8ANW - chains A and B of the 3 polymer chains in the assembly; structure by electron microscopy, 2.70 A resolution.

== Chain A ==
Protein: Capsid protein, VP1
From: Human poliovirus 3
Reference sequence: Q84895 (Q84895_9ENTO); residues 1-300 here correspond to UniProt positions 579-878 (UniProt number = residue number + 578)
Chain sequence (300 residues; numbered 1 to 300; the number before each row is that of its first residue):
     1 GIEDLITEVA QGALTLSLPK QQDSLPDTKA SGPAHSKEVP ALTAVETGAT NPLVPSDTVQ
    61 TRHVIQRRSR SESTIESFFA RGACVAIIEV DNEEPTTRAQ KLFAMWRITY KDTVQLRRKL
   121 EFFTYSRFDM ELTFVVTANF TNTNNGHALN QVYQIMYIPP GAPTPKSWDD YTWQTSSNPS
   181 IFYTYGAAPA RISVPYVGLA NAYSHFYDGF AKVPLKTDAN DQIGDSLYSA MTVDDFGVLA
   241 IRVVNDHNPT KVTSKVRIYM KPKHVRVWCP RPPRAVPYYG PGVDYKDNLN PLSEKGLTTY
Disordered / not traced: 1-65, 96-98
Construct notes: engineered mutation Met105 (Thr683 in Q84895), Leu132 (Phe710 in Q84895)
Residues lining bound ligands: sphingosine (SPH): Ile108, Tyr110, Phe128, Met130, Leu132, Ile155, Tyr157, Pro179, Ser180, Ile181, Ile192, Val194, Val197, Tyr203, Ser204, His205, Asp235, Phe236, Leu239, Met260

== Chain B ==
Protein: Capsid protein, VP0
From: Human poliovirus 3
Reference sequence: Q84895 (Q84895_9ENTO); residue numbers follow UniProt; this construct covers 1-340
Chain sequence (340 residues; each row starts with the number of its first residue):
     1 MGAQVSSQKV GAHENSNRAY GGSTINYTTI NYYKDSASNA ASKQDYSQDP SKFTEPLKDV
    61 LIKTAPALNS PNVEACGYSD RVLQLTIGNS TITTQEAANS VVAYGRWPEF IRDDEANPVD
   121 QPTEPDVATC RFYTLDTVMW GKESKGWWWK LPDALRDMGL FGQNMYYHYL GRSGYTVHVQ
   181 CNASKFHQGA LGVFAIPEYC LAGDSDKQRY TSYANANPGE KGGKFYSQFN RDTAVTSPKR
   241 EFCPVDYLLG CGVLLGNAFV YPHQIINLRT NNSATIVLPY VNAMAIDSMV KHNNWGIAIL
   301 PLSPLDFAQE SSVEIPITVT IAPMCSEFNG LRNVTAPKFQ
Disordered / not traced: 1-81, 94-98, 112-120
Construct notes: engineered mutation Ala67 (Unk in Q84895), Ile87 (Leu in Q84895), Met284 (Leu in Q84895), Glu310 (Asp in Q84895)

== Interface between chain A and chain B ==
Pairs across the interface (96):
  Thr124(A) - Pro197(B)
  Thr124(A) - Glu198(B)
  Tyr125(A) - Glu198(B)  hydrogen bond
  Tyr125(A) - Val281(B)  hydrophobic
  Tyr125(A) - Asn282(B)
  Tyr125(A) - Ala283(B)
  Ala200(A) - Ala283(B)
  Ala200(A) - Met284(B)  hydrophobic
  Asn201(A) - Ala283(B)  hydrogen bond (backbone-backbone)
  Asn201(A) - Met284(B)
  Ala202(A) - Ala283(B)
  Ser204(A) - Ala283(B)
  Phe206(A) - Glu198(B)
  Phe206(A) - Cys200(B)  hydrophobic
  Tyr207(A) - Glu198(B)
  Tyr207(A) - Cys200(B)  hydrogen bond (backbone-side chain)
  Tyr207(A) - Lys291(B)
  Tyr207(A) - His292(B)
  Asp208(A) - Lys150(B)  salt bridge
  Asp208(A) - Glu198(B)  hydrogen bond (backbone-side chain)
  Asp208(A) - Tyr199(B)
  Asp208(A) - Cys200(B)
  Asp208(A) - His292(B)
  Asp208(A) - Asn293(B)  hydrogen bond (backbone-backbone)
  Gly209(A) - Lys291(B)
  Phe210(A) - Thr211(B)
  Phe210(A) - Ser212(B)
  Phe210(A) - Tyr213(B)  hydrophobic
  Phe210(A) - Ala216(B)  hydrophobic
  Phe210(A) - Lys291(B)  hydrogen bond (backbone-backbone)
  Ala211(A) - Lys291(B)  hydrogen bond (backbone-side chain)
  Val213(A) - Tyr213(B)
  Val213(A) - Val290(B)  hydrophobic
  Val213(A) - Lys291(B)
  Pro214(A) - Tyr213(B)
  Pro214(A) - Pro337(B)
  Pro214(A) - Lys338(B)  hydrogen bond (backbone-backbone)
  Leu215(A) - Thr335(B)
  Leu215(A) - Ala336(B)
  Leu215(A) - Lys338(B)
  Lys216(A) - Ala336(B)  hydrogen bond (backbone-backbone)
  Lys216(A) - Pro337(B)
  Lys216(A) - Lys338(B)
  Asp225(A) - Arg240(B)  salt bridge
  Leu227(A) - Arg209(B)
  Tyr228(A) - Lys150(B)
  Tyr228(A) - Tyr199(B)
  Tyr228(A) - Cys200(B)
  Tyr228(A) - Leu201(B)
  Tyr228(A) - Arg209(B)  hydrogen bond (backbone-backbone)
  Tyr228(A) - Thr211(B)
  Tyr228(A) - Phe242(B)
  Ser229(A) - Arg209(B)
  Cys269(A) - Tyr104(B)  hydrophobic
  Cys269(A) - Val281(B)  hydrophobic
  Pro270(A) - Tyr261(B)
  Arg271(A) - Pro197(B)  hydrogen bond (side chain-backbone)
  Arg271(A) - Glu198(B)  hydrogen bond (side chain-backbone)
  Arg271(A) - Val260(B)
  Arg271(A) - Tyr261(B)  hydrogen bond
  Pro272(A) - Val253(B)  hydrophobic
  Pro272(A) - Asn257(B)
  Pro272(A) - Val260(B)
  Pro272(A) - Tyr261(B)
  Pro273(A) - Val253(B)
  Arg274(A) - Cys251(B)  hydrogen bond (side chain-backbone)
  Arg274(A) - Gly252(B)
  Ala275(A) - Gly252(B)  hydrogen bond (backbone-backbone)
  Ala275(A) - Leu254(B)  hydrophobic
  Val276(A) - Leu248(B)  hydrophobic
  Val276(A) - Gly252(B)  hydrogen bond (backbone-backbone)
  Tyr279(A) - Asp206(B)  hydrogen bond (side chain-backbone)
  Tyr279(A) - Gln208(B)
  Gly280(A) - Gln208(B)
  Pro281(A) - Gln208(B)
  Pro281(A) - Arg209(B)
  Val283(A) - Cys200(B)
  Val283(A) - Leu201(B)
  Val283(A) - Ala202(B)
  Val283(A) - Cys251(B)
  Asp284(A) - Ala202(B)
  Asp284(A) - Gly203(B)  hydrogen bond (side chain-backbone)
  Asp284(A) - Arg209(B)
  Tyr285(A) - Ala202(B)  hydrophobic
  Tyr285(A) - Phe229(B)  hydrophobic
  Tyr285(A) - Cys243(B)  hydrogen bond (side chain-backbone)
  Tyr285(A) - Pro244(B)
  Tyr285(A) - Val245(B)  hydrogen bond (side chain-backbone)
  Tyr285(A) - Gly250(B)
  Tyr285(A) - Cys251(B)
  Tyr285(A) - Gly252(B)
  Lys286(A) - Asp206(B)
  Leu289(A) - Phe229(B)  hydrophobic
  Leu289(A) - Tyr247(B)  hydrogen bond (backbone-side chain)
  Asn290(A) - Tyr247(B)
  Leu292(A) - Leu254(B)  hydrophobic
Interface residues without a listed pair, chain A (42 interface residues in all): Asp221, Ser226, Ala230, Gly282
Interface residues without a listed pair, chain B (51 interface residues in all): Ile196, Lys207, Asn217, Ala285, Asp287, Phe339, Gln340

== Overview ==
42 residues of chain A and 51 residues of chain B are in contact, with 21 hydrogen bonds and 2 salt bridges.
Among the polar pairs are Asp208(A)-Lys150(B), Asp225(A)-Arg240(B) and Tyr125(A)-Glu198(B). Chain A binds
sphingosine.
Here chain A is Capsid protein, VP1 and chain B is Capsid protein, VP0, both from Human poliovirus 3. Entry
8ANW (Poliovirus type 3 (strain Saukett) stabilised virus-like particle (PV3 SC8)) was determined by electron
microscopy.
